PDB entry 8DNP | electron microscopy, 2.69 A resolution | chains B and U of the 24 polymer chains in the assembly

== Chain B (and U) ==
Molecule: Ferritin heavy chain
Source organism: Homo sapiens
Notes: EC 1.16.3.1; chain U of this document is another copy of the same molecule, construct and numbering; everything in this record applies to it too
UniProt: P02794 (FRIH_HUMAN); numbering as in UniProt (aligned over 1-183)
Amino-acid sequence (183 residues; numbered 1 to 183; the number before each row is that of its first residue):
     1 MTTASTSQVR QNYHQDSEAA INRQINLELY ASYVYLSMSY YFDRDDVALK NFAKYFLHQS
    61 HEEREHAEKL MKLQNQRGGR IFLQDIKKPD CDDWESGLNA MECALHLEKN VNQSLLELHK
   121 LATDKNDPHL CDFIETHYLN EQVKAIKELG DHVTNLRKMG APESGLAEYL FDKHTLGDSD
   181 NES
Unresolved in the structure: 1-5, 178-183
Ion coordination: Fe ion: Glu28, Glu63, His66
Curated features (UniProtKB/Swiss-Prot):
  - binding site (Fe cation): Glu28, Glu63, His66, Glu108, Gln142
  - site: Arg23 (Essential for association with cargo receptor NCOA4)
  - modified residue: Met1 (N-acetylmethionine), Thr2 (N-acetylthreonine), Ser179 (Phosphoserine), Ser183 (Phosphoserine)
  - mutagenesis: Arg23 (R23A: Abrogates interaction with NCOA4. Fails to localize to punctate lysosomal structures), Glu28 (E28A: Reduces iron binding and oxidation rate; when associated with Q-87), Lys87 (K87Q: Reduces iron binding and oxidation rate; when associated with A-28. No effect on iron binding but the oxidation rate is severely reduced; when associated with A-108), Glu108 (E108A: No effect on iron binding but the oxidation rate is severely reduced; when associated with Q-87)

== How chain B and chain U interact ==
Contacting residue pairs - 27 pairs, chain B then chain U:
  Leu105(B) - Gln8(U)
  Lys109(B) - Gln8(U)  hydrogen bond (side chain-backbone)
  Lys109(B) - Arg10(U)  hydrogen bond (side chain-backbone)
  Lys109(B) - Gln11(U)  hydrogen bond (backbone-side chain)
  Asn112(B) - Gln11(U)  hydrogen bond
  Gln113(B) - Gln11(U)
  Leu116(B) - Asn12(U)
  Leu116(B) - Pro128(U)  hydrophobic
  His119(B) - Pro128(U)
  Lys120(B) - Asn126(U)
  Glu135(B) - Pro128(U)
  Glu135(B) - Asp132(U)
  Leu139(B) - Pro128(U)  hydrophobic
  Leu139(B) - His129(U)
  Asn140(B) - His129(U)  hydrogen bond
  Val143(B) - Gln76(U)
  Val143(B) - Arg77(U)
  Val143(B) - His129(U)
  Lys144(B) - Gln76(U)
  Ile146(B) - Val9(U)  hydrophobic
  Ile146(B) - Gln11(U)
  Lys147(B) - Asn75(U)
  Lys147(B) - Gln76(U)
  Gly150(B) - Gln8(U)  hydrogen bond (backbone-side chain)
  Gly150(B) - Val9(U)
  Val153(B) - Gln8(U)
  Thr154(B) - Gln8(U)  hydrogen bond
Other interface residues (no listed pair), chain B (19 interface residues in all): Thr136, Asp151
Other interface residues (no listed pair), chain U (13 interface residues in all): Glu135

== Overview ==
19 residues of chain B and 13 residues of chain U are in contact; the contacts include 7 hydrogen bonds. Polar
pairs include Lys109(B)-Gln8(U), Lys109(B)-Arg10(U) and Lys109(B)-Gln11(U). From UniProt: 5 Fe cation-binding
residues and 4 mutagenesis sites on chain B.
Both chains are Ferritin heavy chain (Homo sapiens). Entry 8DNP (Human Brain Ferritin Heavy Chain) was
determined by electron microscopy together with 8DNO and 8DNU from the same study.
